8XIH - chains A and E of the 5 polymer chains in the assembly; structure by electron microscopy, 3.20 A resolution.

[Chain A]
Molecule: Piwi domain-containing protein
From: Mucilaginibacter paludis DSM 18603
Reference sequence: H1YCU5 (H1YCU5_9SPHI); residues 1-795 here = UniProt positions 1-795
Sequence (795 residues; row label = number of the first residue in the row):
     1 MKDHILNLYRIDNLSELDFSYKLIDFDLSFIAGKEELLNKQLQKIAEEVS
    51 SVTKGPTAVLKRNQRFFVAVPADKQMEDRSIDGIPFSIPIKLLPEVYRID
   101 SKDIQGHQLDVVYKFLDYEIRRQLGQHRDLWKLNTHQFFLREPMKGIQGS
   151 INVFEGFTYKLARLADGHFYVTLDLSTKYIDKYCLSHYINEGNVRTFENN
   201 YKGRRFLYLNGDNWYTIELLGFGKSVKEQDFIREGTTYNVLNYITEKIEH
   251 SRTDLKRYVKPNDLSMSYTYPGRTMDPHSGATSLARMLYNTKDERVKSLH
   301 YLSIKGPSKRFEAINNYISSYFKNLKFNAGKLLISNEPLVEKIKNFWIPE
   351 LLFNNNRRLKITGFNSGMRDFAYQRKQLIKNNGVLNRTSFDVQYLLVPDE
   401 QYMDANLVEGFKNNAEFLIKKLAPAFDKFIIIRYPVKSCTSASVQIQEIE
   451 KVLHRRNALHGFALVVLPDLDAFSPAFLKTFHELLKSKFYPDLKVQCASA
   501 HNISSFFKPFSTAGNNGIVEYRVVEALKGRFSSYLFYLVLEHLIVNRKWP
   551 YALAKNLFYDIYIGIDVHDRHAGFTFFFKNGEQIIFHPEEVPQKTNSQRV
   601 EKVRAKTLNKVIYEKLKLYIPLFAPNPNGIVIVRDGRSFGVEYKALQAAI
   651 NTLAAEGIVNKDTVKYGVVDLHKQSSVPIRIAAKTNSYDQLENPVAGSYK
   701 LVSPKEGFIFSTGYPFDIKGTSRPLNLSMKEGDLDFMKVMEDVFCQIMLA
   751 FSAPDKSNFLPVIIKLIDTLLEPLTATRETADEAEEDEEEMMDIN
Disordered / not traced: 1, 13-110, 185-204, 218-284, 593-601, 775-795

[Chain E]
Molecule: 7-nt DNA strand
Sequence (7 nucleotides; row label = number of the first residue in the row):
     3 ATAAAAA

[How chain A and chain E interact]
Contacting residue pairs - 5 pairs, chain A then chain E:
  Tyr301(A) with DA3(E), base contact; DT4(E), phosphate contact
  Lys309(A) with DA3(E), base contact
  Tyr373(A) with DA9(E), stacking on the base
  Arg530(A) with DA8(E), salt bridge to the phosphate
Also at the interface, not in a pair above, chain A (5 interface residues in all): Ser533
Also at the interface, not in a pair above, chain E (6 interface residues in all): DA5, DA7

[Summary]
The interface between chain A and chain E involves 5 residues on one side and 6 on the other, with 1 salt
bridge and 1 aromatic stacking contact. Its one salt-bridged contact is Arg530(A)-DA8(E).
Chain A is Piwi domain-containing protein (Mucilaginibacter paludis DSM 18603) and chain E is a 7-nt DNA
strand; the structure, protein-DNA complex, was determined by electron microscopy.
